PDB entry 8UXV | electron microscopy, 3.20 A resolution | chains X and A of the 5 polymer chains in the assembly

Chain X:
Protein: miniGs399
Organism: Homo sapiens
UniProtKB: A0A804HIH4 (A0A804HIH4_HUMAN); residues 204-394 here correspond to UniProt positions 95-285 (UniProt number = residue number - 109)
Amino-acid sequence (261 residues; each row starts with the number of its first residue; note: 141 numbers in that range are skipped by the numbering (no residue carries them; nothing is unmodelled there); numbers below 1 keep their minus sign (Gly-7 is residue -7)):
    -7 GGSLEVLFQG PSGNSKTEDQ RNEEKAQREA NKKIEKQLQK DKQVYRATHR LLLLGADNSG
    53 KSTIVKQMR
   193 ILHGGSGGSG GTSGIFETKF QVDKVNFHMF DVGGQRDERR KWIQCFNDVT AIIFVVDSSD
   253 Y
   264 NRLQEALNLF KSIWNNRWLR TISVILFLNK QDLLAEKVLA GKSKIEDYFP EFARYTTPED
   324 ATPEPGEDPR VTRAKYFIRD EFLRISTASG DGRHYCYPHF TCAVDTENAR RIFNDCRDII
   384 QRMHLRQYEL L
Unresolved in the structure: -7 to 13, 193-205, 322-327
Sequence notes: expression tag (-7 to 61, 193-203); conflict Asp249 (Ala140 in A0A804HIH4), Asp252 (Ser143 in A0A804HIH4), Ala372 (Ile263 in A0A804HIH4), Ile375 (Val266 in A0A804HIH4)

Chain A:
Protein: consOR51
Organism: synthetic construct
Amino-acid sequence (323 residues; each row starts with the number of its first residue; numbers below 1 keep their minus sign (Asp-9 is residue -9)):
    -9 DYKDDDDASI DSINNSTSSA ATFLLTGIPG LEAAHIWISI PFCFMYLIAI LGNGTILFII
    51 RTEPSLHEPM YYFLSMLAAT DLGLSLSTLP TVLGIFWFNA REISFNACFA QMFFIHGFSF
   111 MESSVLLAMA FDRFVAICNP LRYASILTNT RVAKIGLAIL TRSFLLILPL PFLLKRLPYC
   171 HSNVLSHSYC LHQDVMKLAC ADIRFNSIYG LFVVLSTMGL DSLLILFSYI LILKTVLGIA
   231 SREERLKALN TCVSHICAVL VFYVPMIGLS LVHRFGKHVP PVVHVLMANV YLLVPPVMNP
   291 IIYSVKTKQI RKRILRLFSL KKI
Unresolved in the structure: -9 to 10, 311-313
Disulfides: Cys98-Cys180, Cys170-Cys190
What the authors report for this chain:
  - mutagenesis - F110G: decreased signaling (basal activity)
  - mutagenesis - F110G: increased signaling in response to fatty acids

Chain X / chain A interface:
Pairs across the interface (31):
  His41(X) - Leu131(A)
  Asp215(X) - Arg132(A)  hydrogen bond (backbone-side chain)
  Val217(X) - Arg132(A)
  Phe376(X) - Leu131(A)  hydrophobic
  Arg380(X) - Cys128(A)
  Arg380(X) - Pro130(A)
  Arg380(X) - Leu131(A)
  Ile383(X) - Pro130(A)
  Ile383(X) - Leu131(A)  hydrophobic
  Gln384(X) - Ile127(A)  hydrogen bond (side chain-backbone)
  Gln384(X) - Pro130(A)
  Gln384(X) - Thr225(A)
  Gln384(X) - Ile229(A)
  Arg385(X) - Ile229(A)
  His387(X) - Ala126(A)  hydrogen bond (side chain-backbone)
  His387(X) - Pro130(A)
  Gln390(X) - Met60(A)
  Tyr391(X) - Met60(A)
  Tyr391(X) - Asp122(A)  hydrogen bond
  Tyr391(X) - Ala126(A)  hydrophobic
  Tyr391(X) - Tyr133(A)
  Glu392(X) - Thr241(A)
  Glu392(X) - Lys296(A)
  Glu392(X) - Thr297(A)
  Glu392(X) - Lys298(A)  salt bridge
  Leu393(X) - Ile127(A)  hydrophobic
  Leu393(X) - Ile222(A)  hydrophobic
  Leu393(X) - Ala238(A)
  Leu393(X) - Thr241(A)
  Leu394(X) - Glu234(A)
  Leu394(X) - Lys237(A)
Other interface residues (no listed pair), chain X (19 interface residues in all): Arg38, Phe219, Cys379, Leu388, Arg389
Other interface residues (no listed pair), chain A (25 interface residues in all): Glu58, Arg123, Ala134, Val226, Ala230, Cys242

Summary:
Chain X and chain A form an interface of 19 and 25 residues respectively, with 4 hydrogen bonds and 1 salt
bridge. Among the polar pairs are Glu392(X)-Lys298(A), Asp215(X)-Arg132(A) and Gln384(X)-Ile127(A). The paper
reports that F110G of chain A reduces signaling (basal activity); F110G of chain A increases signaling in
response to fatty acids.
Chain X is miniGs399 (Homo sapiens) and chain A is consOR51 (synthetic construct); the structure, Consensus
olfactory receptor consOR51 in complex with mini-Gs trimeric protein, was determined by electron microscopy
together with 8UXY and 8UY0 from the same study.
